7U1P - chains A and J of the 11 polymer chains in the assembly; structure by electron microscopy, 3.00 A resolution.

# Chain A
Protein: Replication factor C subunit 1
Source organism: Saccharomyces cerevisiae
UniProtKB: P38630 (RFC1_YEAST); numbering as in UniProt (aligned over 1-861)
Sequence (861 residues; row label = number of the first residue in the row):
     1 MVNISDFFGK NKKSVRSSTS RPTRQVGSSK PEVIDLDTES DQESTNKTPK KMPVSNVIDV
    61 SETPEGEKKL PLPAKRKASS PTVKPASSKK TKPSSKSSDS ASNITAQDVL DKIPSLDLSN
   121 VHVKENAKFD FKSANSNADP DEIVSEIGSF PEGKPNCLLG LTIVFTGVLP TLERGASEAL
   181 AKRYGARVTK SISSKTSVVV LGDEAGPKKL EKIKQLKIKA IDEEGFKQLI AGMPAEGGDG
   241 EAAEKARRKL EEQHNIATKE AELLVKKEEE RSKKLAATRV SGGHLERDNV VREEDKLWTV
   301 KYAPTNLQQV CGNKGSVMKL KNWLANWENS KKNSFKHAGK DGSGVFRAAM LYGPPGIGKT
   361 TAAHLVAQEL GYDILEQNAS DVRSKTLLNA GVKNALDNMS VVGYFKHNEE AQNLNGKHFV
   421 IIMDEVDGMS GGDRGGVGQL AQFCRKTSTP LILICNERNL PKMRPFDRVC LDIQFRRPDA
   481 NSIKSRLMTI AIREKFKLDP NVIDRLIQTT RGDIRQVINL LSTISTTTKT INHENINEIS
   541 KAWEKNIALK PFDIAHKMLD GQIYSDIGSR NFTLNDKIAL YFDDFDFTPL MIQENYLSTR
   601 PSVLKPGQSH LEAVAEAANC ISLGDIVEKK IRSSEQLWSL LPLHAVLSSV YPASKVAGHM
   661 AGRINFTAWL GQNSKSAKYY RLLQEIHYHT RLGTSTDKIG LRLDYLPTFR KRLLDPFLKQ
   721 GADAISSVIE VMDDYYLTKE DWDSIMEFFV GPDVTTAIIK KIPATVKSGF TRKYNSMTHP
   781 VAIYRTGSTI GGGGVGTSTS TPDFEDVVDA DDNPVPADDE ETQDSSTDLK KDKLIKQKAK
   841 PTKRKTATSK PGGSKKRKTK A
Disordered / not traced: 1-148, 238, 278-289, 779-861
Metal / ion sites: Mg2+: Thr360 (together with ATP-gamma-S)
Residues lining bound ligands: ATP-gamma-S (AGS; phosphothiophosphoric acid-adenylate ester): Thr299, Tyr302, Ala303, Pro304, Gln309, Val310, Cys311, Pro354, Pro355, Gly356, Ile357, Gly358, Lys359, Thr360, Thr361, Glu425, Asn456, Ile514, Arg515
Curated features (UniProtKB/Swiss-Prot):
  - motif (Nuclear localization signal): Lys830 to Leu834, Lys855 to Lys860
  - binding site (ATP): Thr299, Cys311, Gly353 to Thr361, Asn456
  - modified residue: Thr38 (Phosphothreonine), Ser40 (Phosphoserine), Thr63 (Phosphothreonine)
What the authors report for this chain:
  - binding site for DNA - Template (chain J): Asn459, Pro461, Arg464, Gln474, Arg476, Arg477, Pro551, Phe552, Phe587, Phe666, Leu670, Ser674

# Chain J
Molecule: DNA - Template
Sequence (50 nucleotides; numbered 1 to 50; the number before each row is that of its first residue):
     1 TTGTGGGTAG ATAAATACAG ACCTAAGTCC TTGAATGCCG CGTGCGTCCC
Disordered / not traced: 1-9, 44-50

# How chain A and chain J interact
Pairs across the interface (43):
  Arg187(A) - DA15(J)  salt bridge to the phosphate
  Val188(A) - DT16(J)  phosphate contact
  Thr189(A) - DT16(J)  phosphate contact
  Lys190(A) - DT16(J)  hydrogen bond to the phosphate
  Ser193(A) - DA14(J)  hydrogen bond to the phosphate
  Ser193(A) - DA15(J)  phosphate contact
  Ser194(A) - DA14(J)  hydrogen bond to the phosphate
  Lys195(A) - DA14(J)  phosphate contact
  Lys195(A) - DA15(J)  phosphate contact
  Pro354(A) - DC18(J)  phosphate contact
  Arg383(A) - DT32(J)  phosphate contact
  Arg383(A) - DG33(J)  salt bridge to the phosphate
  Ser384(A) - DG33(J)  sugar contact
  Ser384(A) - DA34(J)  phosphate contact
  Lys385(A) - DA34(J)  hydrogen bond to the phosphate
  Thr386(A) - DA34(J)  hydrogen bond to the phosphate
  Asn459(A) - DG20(J)  phosphate contact
  Asn459(A) - DC22(J)  hydrogen bond to the base
  Leu460(A) - DC22(J)  base contact
  Pro461(A) - DC22(J)  base contact
  Gln474(A) - DC18(J)  phosphate contact
  Gln474(A) - DA19(J)  hydrogen bond to the phosphate
  Arg476(A) - DC18(J)  phosphate contact
  Arg477(A) - DA17(J)  phosphate contact
  Arg477(A) - DC18(J)  salt bridge to the phosphate
  Lys550(A) - DA21(J)  base contact
  Pro551(A) - DA21(J)  base contact
  Phe552(A) - DG20(J)  stacking on the base
  Asp553(A) - DG20(J)  base contact
  Asp586(A) - DC23(J)  hydrogen bond to the base
  Phe587(A) - DC22(J)  base contact
  Arg632(A) - DA25(J)  base contact
  Arg632(A) - DA26(J)  base contact
  Ser633(A) - DA26(J)  sugar contact
  Ser634(A) - DG27(J)  sugar contact
  Gln636(A) - DA26(J)  hydrogen bond to the base
  Gln636(A) - DG27(J)  hydrogen bond to the base
  Trp638(A) - DG27(J)  base contact
  Phe666(A) - DA21(J)  sugar contact
  Phe666(A) - DC22(J)  sugar contact
  Trp669(A) - DC23(J)  base contact
  Leu670(A) - DC22(J)  sugar contact
  Leu670(A) - DC23(J)  sugar contact
Interface residues without a listed pair, chain A (38 interface residues in all): Ser191, Arg434, Arg464, Leu590, Ile664, Ser674

# In short
The interface between chain A and chain J involves 38 residues on one side and 16 on the other, with 10
hydrogen bonds, 3 salt bridges and 1 aromatic stacking contact. Among the polar pairs are Asn459(A)-DC22(J),
Asp586(A)-DC23(J) and Gln636(A)-DA26(J). The paper reports a binding site for DNA - Template (chain J) at
Asn459(A), Pro461(A) and Arg464(A) among others.
Here chain A is Replication factor C subunit 1 (Saccharomyces cerevisiae) and chain J is DNA - Template. Entry
7U1P (RFC:PCNA bound to DNA with a ssDNA gap of five nucleotides) was determined by electron microscopy (same
publication as 7U19 and 7U1A).
